7JWW - chain A; structure by X-ray diffraction, 1.60 A resolution.

# Chain A
Protein: Retinal dehydrogenase 1
From: Homo sapiens
UniProtKB: V9HW83 (V9HW83_HUMAN); residue numbers follow UniProt; this construct covers 1-501
Amino-acid sequence (501 residues; row label = number of the first residue in the row):
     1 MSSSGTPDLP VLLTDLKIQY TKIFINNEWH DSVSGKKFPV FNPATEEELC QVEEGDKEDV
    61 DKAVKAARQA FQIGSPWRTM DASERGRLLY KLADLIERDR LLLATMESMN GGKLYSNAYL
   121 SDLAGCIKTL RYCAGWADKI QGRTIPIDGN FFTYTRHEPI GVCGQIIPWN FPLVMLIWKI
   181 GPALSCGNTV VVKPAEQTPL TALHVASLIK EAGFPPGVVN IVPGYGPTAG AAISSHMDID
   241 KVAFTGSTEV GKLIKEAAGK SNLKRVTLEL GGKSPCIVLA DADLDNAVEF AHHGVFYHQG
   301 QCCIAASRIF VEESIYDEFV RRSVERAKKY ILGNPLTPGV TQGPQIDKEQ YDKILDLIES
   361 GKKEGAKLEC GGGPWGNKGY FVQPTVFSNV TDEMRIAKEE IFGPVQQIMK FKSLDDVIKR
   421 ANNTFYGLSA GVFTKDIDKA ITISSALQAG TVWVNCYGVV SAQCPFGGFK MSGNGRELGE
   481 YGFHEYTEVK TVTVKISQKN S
Not modelled in the structure: 1-7
Sequence notes: engineered mutation Ser121 (Asn in V9HW83)
Small-molecule neighbours: VMG (5-{4-[(Z)-2-hydroxyethenyl]phenyl}-1-methyl-6-{[(1R)-1-phenylethyl]sulfanyl}-1,5-dihydro-4H-pyrazolo[3,4-d]pyrimidin-4-one): Ser121, Asp122, Gly125, Thr129, Phe171, Val174, Met175, Trp178, Thr245, Glu269, Tyr297, Cys302, Cys303, Ile304, Leu428, Gly458, Val460, Ser461, Ala462, Phe466

# Overview
Bound to chain A: compound VMG.
Chain A is Retinal dehydrogenase 1 (Homo sapiens); the structure, Crystal structure of human ALDH1A1 bound to
compound (R)-28, was determined by X-ray diffraction, deposited together with 7JWS, 7JWT, 7JWU and 7JWV.
